7Y6G - chains A and C of the 24 polymer chains in the assembly; structure by electron microscopy, 3.60 A resolution.

# Chain A (and C)
Name: Bacterioferritin
Organism: Streptomyces coelicolor
Notes: EC 1.16.3.1; chain C of this document is another copy of the same molecule, construct and numbering; everything in this record applies to it too
UniProtKB: Q9S2N0 (BFR_STRCO); residue numbers follow UniProt; this construct covers 1-158
Sequence (158 residues; row label = number of the first residue in the row):
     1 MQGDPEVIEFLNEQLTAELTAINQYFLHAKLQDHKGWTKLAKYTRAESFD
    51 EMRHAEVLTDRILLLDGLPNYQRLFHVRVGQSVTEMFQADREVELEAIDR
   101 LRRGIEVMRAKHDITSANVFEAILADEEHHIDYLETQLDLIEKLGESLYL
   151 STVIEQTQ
UniProt features mapped onto this chain:
  - binding site (Fe cation): Glu18, Glu51, His54, Glu94, Glu127, His130
  - binding site (heme b): Met52
Bound ions: Fe2+: Glu18, Glu51, His54, Glu127; Fe ion: Glu51, Glu94, Glu127
Residues lining bound ligands: heme (HEM): Leu19, Ile22, Asn23, Phe26, Phe49, Met52, Arg53, Ala55, Glu56, Tyr71
Reported in the primary citation:
  - mutagenesis - K42A: decreased binding to Fe ion

# Chain A / chain C interface
Contacting residue pairs (15):
  His34(A) - Asp132(C)  salt bridge
  His34(A) - Thr136(C)
  Lys35(A) - Thr136(C)
  Glu146(A) - Lys143(C)
  Ser147(A) - Lys143(C)
  Leu150(A) - Lys143(C)
  Ser151(A) - Leu144(C)
  Ser151(A) - Thr152(C)
  Gln156(A) - Lys39(C)
  Gln156(A) - Leu40(C)
  Gln156(A) - Tyr133(C)  hydrogen bond
  Gln156(A) - Gln137(C)
  Gln156(A) - Tyr149(C)
  Thr157(A) - Tyr43(C)
  Gln158(A) - Tyr43(C)
Other interface residues (no listed pair), chain A (13 interface residues in all): Gly36, Trp37, Leu148, Ile154
Other interface residues (no listed pair), chain C (14 interface residues in all): Leu140, Leu148, Val153

# In short
13 residues of chain A and 14 residues of chain C are in contact; the contacts include 1 hydrogen bond and 1
salt bridge. Among the polar pairs are His34(A)-Asp132(C) and Gln156(A)-Tyr133(C). Chain A binds heme. The
paper reports that K42A of chain A reduces binding to Fe ion.
Both chains are Bacterioferritin (Streptomyces coelicolor). Entry 7Y6G (Cryo-EM structure of bacterioferritin
holoform 1a) was determined by electron microscopy (same publication as 8JAX, 8JB0, 7Y6F, 7Y6P and 5XX9).
